Entry 1FYZ (X-ray diffraction, 2.15 A resolution); this record covers chains A and B of the 6 polymer chains in the assembly.

[Chain A (and B)]
Protein: Methane monooxygenase component A, alpha chain
Source organism: Methylococcus capsulatus
Notes: EC 1.14.13.25; chain B of this document is another copy of the same molecule, construct and numbering; everything in this record applies to it too
UniProt: P22869 (MEMA_METCA); residues 1-527 here = UniProt positions 1-527
Sequence (527 residues; each row starts with the number of its first residue):
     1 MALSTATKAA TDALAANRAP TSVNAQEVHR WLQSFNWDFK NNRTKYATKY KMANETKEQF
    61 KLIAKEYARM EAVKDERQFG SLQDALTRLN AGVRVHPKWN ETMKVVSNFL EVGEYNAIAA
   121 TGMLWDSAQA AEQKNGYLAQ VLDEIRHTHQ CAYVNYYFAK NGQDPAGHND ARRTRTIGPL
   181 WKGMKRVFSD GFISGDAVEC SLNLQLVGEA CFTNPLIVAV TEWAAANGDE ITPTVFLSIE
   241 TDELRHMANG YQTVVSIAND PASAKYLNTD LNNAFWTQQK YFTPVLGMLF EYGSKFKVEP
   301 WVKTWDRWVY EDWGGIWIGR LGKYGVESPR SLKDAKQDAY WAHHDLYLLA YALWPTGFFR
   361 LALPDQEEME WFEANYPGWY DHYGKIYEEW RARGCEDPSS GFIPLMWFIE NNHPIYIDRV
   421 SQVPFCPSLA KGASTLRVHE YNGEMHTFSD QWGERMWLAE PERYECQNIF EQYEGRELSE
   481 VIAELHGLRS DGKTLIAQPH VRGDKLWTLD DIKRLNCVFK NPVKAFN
Not modelled in the structure: 1-16
Bound ions: Fe2+ site 1: Glu-114, Glu-144, His-147, Glu-243; Fe2+ site 2: Glu-144, Glu-209, Glu-243, His-246; Ca2+ near Asn-527 (its only coordinating residue here)
UniProt features mapped onto this chain:
  - active site: Cys-151
  - binding site (Fe cation): Glu-114, Glu-144, His-147, Glu-209, Glu-243, His-246

[Interface between chain A and chain B]
Contacting residue pairs - 26 pairs, chain A then chain B:
  Glu-76(A) / Glu-76(B)
  Arg-77(A) / Gly-80(B)
  Arg-77(A) / Asp-84(B)
  Gly-80(A) / Arg-77(B)
  Gly-80(A) / Ser-81(B)  hydrogen bond (backbone-side chain)
  Ser-81(A) / Gly-80(B)  hydrogen bond (side chain-backbone)
  Ser-81(A) / Ser-81(B)
  Ser-81(A) / Asp-84(B)  hydrogen bond
  Ser-81(A) / Ala-85(B)  hydrogen bond (side chain-backbone)
  Gln-83(A) / Arg-77(B)
  Asp-84(A) / Ser-81(B)  hydrogen bond
  Asp-84(A) / Thr-234(B)
  Ala-85(A) / Ser-81(B)  hydrogen bond (backbone-side chain)
  Ala-85(A) / Leu-86(B)  hydrophobic
  Leu-86(A) / Ala-85(B)  hydrophobic
  Arg-88(A) / Glu-230(B)  salt bridge
  Arg-88(A) / Pro-233(B)
  Arg-88(A) / Thr-234(B)  hydrogen bond
  Arg-88(A) / Leu-237(B)
  Leu-89(A) / Leu-89(B)  hydrophobic
  Leu-89(A) / Glu-230(B)
  Glu-230(A) / Arg-88(B)  salt bridge
  Glu-230(A) / Leu-89(B)
  Thr-234(A) / Asp-84(B)
  Thr-234(A) / Arg-88(B)  hydrogen bond
  Leu-237(A) / Arg-88(B)
Also at the interface, not in a pair above, chain A (14 interface residues in all): Pro-233
Also at the interface, not in a pair above, chain B (14 interface residues in all): Gln-83

[Overview]
Chain A and chain B each contribute 14 residues to their interface; the contacts include 8 hydrogen bonds and
2 salt bridges. Polar pairs include Arg-88(A)/Glu-230(B), Gly-80(A)/Ser-81(B) and Ser-81(A)/Asp-84(B). UniProt
lists active-site residue Cys-151(A) and 6 Fe cation-binding residues on chain A.
Both chains are Methane monooxygenase component A, alpha chain (Methylococcus capsulatus). Entry 1FYZ (Methane
monooxygenase hydroxylase, form II reduced by soaking) was determined by X-ray diffraction, deposited together
with 1FZ0, 1FZ1, 1FZ2, 1FZ3, 1FZ4 and 1FZ5.
